9MUD - chains K and U of the 45 polymer chains in the assembly; structure by electron microscopy, 3.40 A resolution.

# Chain K (and U)
Protein: Cat1 (CRISPR associated TIR 1) pentagonal filament
Notes: chain U of this document is another copy of the same molecule, construct and numbering; everything in this record applies to it too
Sequence (263 residues; row label = number of the first residue in the row):
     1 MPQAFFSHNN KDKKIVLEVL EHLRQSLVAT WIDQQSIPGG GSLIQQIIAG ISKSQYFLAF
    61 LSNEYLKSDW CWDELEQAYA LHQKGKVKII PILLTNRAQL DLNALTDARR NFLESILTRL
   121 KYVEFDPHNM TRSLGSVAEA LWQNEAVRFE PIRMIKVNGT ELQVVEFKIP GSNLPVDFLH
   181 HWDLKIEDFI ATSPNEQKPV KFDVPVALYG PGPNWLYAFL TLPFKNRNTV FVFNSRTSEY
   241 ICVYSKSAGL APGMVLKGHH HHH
Not modelled in the structure: 1, 34-41, 259-263
Reported in the primary citation:
  - binding site for the 4-nt RNA strand: Trp215, Asn234, Ser235
  - binding site for the 4-nt RNA strand: Lys225, Asn226, Arg227
  - self-association interface (contacts with another copy of this molecule); pairs are residue here / residue on that copy: Asn158-Asn103 (backbone contact)
  - catalytic residues: Tyr122
  - mutagenesis - D33A: decreased catalytic activity on NAD+
  - mutagenesis - Y122A: abolished catalytic activity on NAD+

# How chain K and chain U interact
Residue-residue contacts - 10 pairs, chain K then chain U:
  Trp70(K) - Arg97(U)
  Asp188(K) - Gly171(U)
  Thr192(K) - Glu166(U)
  Thr192(K) - Tyr209(U)  hydrogen bond (backbone-side chain)
  Ser193(K) - Tyr209(U)
  Asp203(K) - Ser238(U)
  Asn226(K) - Ser235(U)  hydrogen bond (backbone-side chain)
  Arg227(K) - Pro211(U)
  Lys246(K) - Ser235(U)  hydrogen bond (side chain-backbone)
  Lys246(K) - Arg236(U)
Other interface residues (no listed pair), chain K (13 interface residues in all): Asp33, Glu187, Pro194, Glu196, Phe202
Other interface residues (no listed pair), chain U (12 interface residues in all): Lys121, Lys168, Ser172, Phe233

# In short
The interface between chain K and chain U involves 13 residues on one side and 12 on the other, with 3
hydrogen bonds. Among the polar pairs are Thr192(K)-Tyr209(U), Asn226(K)-Ser235(U) and Lys246(K)-Ser235(U).
From the paper: the catalytic residue Tyr122(K); D33A of chain K reduces catalytic activity on NAD+.
Both chains are Cat1 (CRISPR associated TIR 1) pentagonal filament. Entry 9MUD (Cryo-EM structure of
CRISPR-associated cA4 bound Cat1 Pentagonal filament assembly) was determined by electron microscopy together
with 9MUE, 9MUO and 9MW9 from the same study.
